PDB entry 2DL2 | X-ray diffraction, 3.00 A resolution | chain A

== Chain A ==
Molecule: Protein (MHC class I nk cell receptor precursor (P58 natural killer cell receptor clone cl-43))
From: Homo sapiens
Notes: fragment: extracellular hla-cw3 recognition domain
UniProt: P43627 (KI2L2_HUMAN); residues 4-200 here correspond to UniProt positions 25-221 (UniProt number = residue number + 21)
Amino-acid sequence (197 residues; each row starts with the number of its first residue):
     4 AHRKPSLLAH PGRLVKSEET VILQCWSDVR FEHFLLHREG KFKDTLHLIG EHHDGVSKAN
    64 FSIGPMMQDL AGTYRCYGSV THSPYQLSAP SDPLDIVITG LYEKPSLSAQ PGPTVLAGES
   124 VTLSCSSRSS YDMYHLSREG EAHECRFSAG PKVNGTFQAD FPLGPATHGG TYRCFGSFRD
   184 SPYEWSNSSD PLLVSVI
Disulfide bonds: Cys-28/Cys-79, Cys-128/Cys-177
What the authors report for this chain:
  - contacts within the chain: Leu-17/Trp-188 (hydrophobic contact), Thr-76/Tyr-186 (hydrogen bond), Asp-98/Arg-149 (salt bridge), Val-100/Trp-188 (hydrophobic contact)

== Summary ==
From the paper: contacts within the chain involving Leu-17, Trp-188 and Thr-76 among others.
Chain A is Protein (MHC class I nk cell receptor precursor (P58 natural killer cell receptor clone cl-43))
(Homo sapiens); the structure, Killer immunoglobulin receptor 2DL2, was determined by X-ray diffraction (same
publication as 2DLI).
